Entry 7LU9 (electron microscopy, 5.60 A resolution (low resolution: residue-level contacts below are approximate; hydrogen-bond / salt-bridge calls are withheld)); this record covers chains p and q of the 18 polymer chains in the assembly.

== Chain p ==
Name: DH851.3 heavy chain
Source organism: Macaca mulatta
Chain sequence (222 residues; each row starts with the number of its first residue; a row labelled like 35A-35B holds insertion residues (35A, then the next letters in order)):
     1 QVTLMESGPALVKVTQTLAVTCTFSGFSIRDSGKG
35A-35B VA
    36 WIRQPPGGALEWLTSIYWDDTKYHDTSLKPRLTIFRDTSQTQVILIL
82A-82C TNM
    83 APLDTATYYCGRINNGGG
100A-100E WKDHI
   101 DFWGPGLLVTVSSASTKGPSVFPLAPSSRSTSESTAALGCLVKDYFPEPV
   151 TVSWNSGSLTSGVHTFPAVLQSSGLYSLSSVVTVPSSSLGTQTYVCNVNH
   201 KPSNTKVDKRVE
Cystine bridges: Cys-22/Cys-92, Cys-140/Cys-196

== Chain q ==
Name: DH851.3 heavy chain
Source organism: Macaca mulatta
Chain sequence (228 residues; each row starts with the number of its first residue; a row labelled like 35A-35B holds insertion residues (35A, then the next letters in order)):
     1 QVTLMESGPALVKVTQTLAVTCTFSGFSIRDSGKG
35A-35B VA
    36 WIRQPPGGALEWLTSIYWDDTKYHDTSLKPRLTIFRDTSQTQVILIL
82A-82C TNM
    83 APLDTATYYCGRINNGGG
100A-100E WKDHI
   101 DFWGPGLLVTVSSASTKGPSVFPLAPSSRSTSESTAALGCLVKDYFPEPV
   151 TVSWNSGSLTSGVHTFPAVLQSSGLYSLSSVVTVPSSSLGTQTYVCNVNH
   201 KPSNTKVDKRVEIKTCGG
Cystine bridges: Cys-22/Cys-92, Cys-140/Cys-196

== Chain p / chain q interface ==
Residue-residue contacts - 29 pairs, chain p then chain q:
  Ser-7(p) with Gln-16(q)
  Gly-8(p) with Gln-16(q)
  Gln-16(p) with Ser-7(q); Gly-8(q)
  Thr-17(p) with Thr-21(q)
  Ala-19(p) with Ala-19(q)
  Thr-21(p) with Gln-16(q); Thr-17(q)
  Pro-65(p) with Asp-72(q)
  Asp-72(p) with Asn-82B(q)
  Ser-74(p) with Asn-82B(q)
  Gln-75(p) with Asn-82B(q)
  Ile-79(p) with Thr-17(q); Thr-82A(q)
  Ile-81(p) with Ile-81(q)
  Thr-82A(p) with Asp-72(q); Gln-75(q)
  Asn-82B(p) with Gln-75(q)
  Asn-199(p) with Ser-115(q)
  Ser-203(p) with Thr-116(q)
  Asn-204(p) with Ser-115(q); Thr-116(q)
  Thr-205(p) with Thr-116(q); Pro-202(q); Ser-203(q)
  Lys-206(p) with Ser-115(q); Thr-116(q); Thr-205(q)
  Asp-208(p) with Lys-117(q)
Other interface residues (no listed pair), chain p (26 interface residues in all): Pro-9, Thr-15, Thr-68, Phe-70, Gln-77, Val-207
Other interface residues (no listed pair), chain q (21 interface residues in all): Thr-15, Phe-70, Gln-77, Ile-79

== Overview ==
26 residues of chain p and 21 residues of chain q are in contact.
Chain p is DH851.3 heavy chain and chain q is DH851.3 heavy chain, both from Macaca mulatta; the structure,
Cryo-EM structure of DH851.3 bound to HIV-1 CH505 Env, was determined by electron microscopy (same publication
as 6VTU, 6XRJ, 7L02, 7L06, 7L09, 7L6M, 7L6O and 7LUA).
